PDB entry 7PY5 | electron microscopy, 3.90 A resolution | chains A and B of the 10 polymer chains in the assembly

# Chain A (and B)
Molecule: DNA-directed RNA polymerase subunit alpha
Organism: Escherichia coli
Notes: EC 2.7.7.6; chain B of this document is another copy of the same molecule, construct and numbering; everything in this record applies to it too
UniProtKB: P0A7Z4 (RPOA_ECOLI); residue numbers follow UniProt; this construct covers 1-329
Sequence (329 residues; row label = number of the first residue in the row):
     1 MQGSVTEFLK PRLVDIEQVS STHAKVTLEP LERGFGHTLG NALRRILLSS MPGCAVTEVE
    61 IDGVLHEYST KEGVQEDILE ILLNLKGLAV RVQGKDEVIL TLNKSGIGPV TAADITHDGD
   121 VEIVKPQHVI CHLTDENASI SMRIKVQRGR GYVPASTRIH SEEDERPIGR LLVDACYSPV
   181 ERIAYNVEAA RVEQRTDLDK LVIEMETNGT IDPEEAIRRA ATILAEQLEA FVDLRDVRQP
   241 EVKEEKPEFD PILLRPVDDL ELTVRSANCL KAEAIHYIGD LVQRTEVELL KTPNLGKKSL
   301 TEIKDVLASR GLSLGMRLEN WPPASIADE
Not modelled in the structure: 1-6, 235-329 (chain B: 1-3, 159-169, 235-329)
Curated features (UniProtKB/Swiss-Prot):
  - region: E162 to E165 (Required for interaction with Crp at class II promoters)
  - modified residue: R265 (ADP-ribosylarginine), K297 (N6-acetyllysine), K298 (N6-acetyllysine)
  - mutagenesis: R45 (R45C: In rpoA112; temperature-sensitive, blocks RNA polymerase assembly), E162 to E165 (5-fold decrease in CRP-class II promoter-dependent transcription), E165 (E165K: 5-fold decrease in CRP-class II promoter-dependent transcription), R191 (R191C: In rpoA101; temperature-sensitive)

# Interface between chain A and chain B
Residue-residue contacts - 54 pairs, chain A then chain B:
  E7(A) - R150(B)  salt bridge
  F8(A) - R150(B)
  F8(A) - I223(B)  hydrophobic
  F8(A) - Q227(B)
  L9(A) - Q227(B)
  K10(A) - E226(B)  salt bridge
  K10(A) - Q227(B)
  P11(A) - Q227(B)
  P11(A) - A230(B)
  P11(A) - F231(B)
  R12(A) - F231(B)
  L13(A) - F231(B)
  L28(A) - F231(B)  hydrophobic
  F35(A) - I46(B)  hydrophobic
  F35(A) - S50(B)
  F35(A) - Q227(B)
  T38(A) - R45(B)
  L39(A) - L228(B)  hydrophobic
  R45(A) - G34(B)  hydrogen bond (side chain-backbone)
  R45(A) - H37(B)
  R45(A) - T38(B)  hydrogen bond
  I46(A) - F35(B)  hydrophobic
  P52(A) - V5(B)  hydrophobic
  R148(A) - V5(B)
  G149(A) - S4(B)
  R150(A) - V5(B)
  R150(A) - E7(B)  hydrogen bond (side chain-backbone)
  R150(A) - F8(B)
  R150(A) - E32(B)  salt bridge
  R218(A) - A230(B)
  R218(A) - F231(B)  hydrogen bond (side chain-backbone)
  R218(A) - D233(B)
  A221(A) - F231(B)  hydrophobic
  A221(A) - V232(B)
  T222(A) - V232(B)
  T222(A) - D233(B)  hydrogen bond (side chain-backbone)
  T222(A) - L234(B)
  I223(A) - F8(B)  hydrophobic
  L224(A) - L228(B)  hydrophobic
  A225(A) - V232(B)  hydrophobic
  E226(A) - F8(B)
  E226(A) - K10(B)
  Q227(A) - F35(B)
  Q227(A) - L39(B)
  L228(A) - A221(B)
  L228(A) - L224(B)  hydrophobic
  A230(A) - P11(B)  hydrophobic
  F231(A) - L28(B)  hydrophobic
  F231(A) - L43(B)  hydrophobic
  F231(A) - A221(B)
  D233(A) - L13(B)
  D233(A) - R218(B)  hydrogen bond (backbone-side chain)
  L234(A) - E214(B)
  L234(A) - R218(B)
Also at the interface, not in a pair above, chain A (36 interface residues in all): R33, H37, N41, A42, S49, S50
Also at the interface, not in a pair above, chain B (37 interface residues in all): T6, L31, R33, N41, A225

# Overview
The interface between chain A and chain B involves 36 residues on one side and 37 on the other; the contacts
include 6 hydrogen bonds and 3 salt bridges. Among the polar pairs are E7(A)-R150(B), K10(A)-E226(B) and
R150(A)-E32(B).
Chain A and chain B are both DNA-directed RNA polymerase subunit alpha (Escherichia coli); the structure,
CryoEM structure of E.coli RNA polymerase elongation complex bound to NusA and NusG (the consensus
NusA-NusG-EC), was determined by electron microscopy, deposited together with 7PY0, 7PY1, 7PY3, 7PY6, 7PY7,
7PY8 and 4 further entries.
